PDB entry 3L72 | X-ray diffraction, 3.06 A resolution | chains A and E of the 20 polymer chains in the assembly

[Chain A]
Molecule: Mitochondrial ubiquinol-cytochrome-C reductase complex core protein I
Organism: Gallus gallus
Notes: EC 1.10.2.2
UniProt: D0VX31 (D0VX31_CHICK); residue numbers follow UniProt; this construct covers 1-446
Sequence (446 residues; numbered 1 to 446; the number before each row is that of its first residue):
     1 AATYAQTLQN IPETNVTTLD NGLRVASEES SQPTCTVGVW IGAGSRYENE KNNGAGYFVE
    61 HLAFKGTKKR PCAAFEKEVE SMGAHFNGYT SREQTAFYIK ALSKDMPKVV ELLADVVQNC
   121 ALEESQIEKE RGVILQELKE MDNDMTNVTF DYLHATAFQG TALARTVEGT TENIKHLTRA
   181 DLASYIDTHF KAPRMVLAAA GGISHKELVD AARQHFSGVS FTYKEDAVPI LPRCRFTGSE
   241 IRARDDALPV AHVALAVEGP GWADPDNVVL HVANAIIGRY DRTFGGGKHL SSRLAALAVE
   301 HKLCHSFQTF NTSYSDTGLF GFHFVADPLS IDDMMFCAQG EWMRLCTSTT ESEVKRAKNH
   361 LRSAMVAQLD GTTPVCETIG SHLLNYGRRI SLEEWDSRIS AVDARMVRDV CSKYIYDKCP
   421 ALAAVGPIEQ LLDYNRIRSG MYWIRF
Unresolved in the structure: 445-446

[Chain E]
Molecule: Cytochrome B-C1 complex subunit 5, rieske ironsulfur protein, mitochondrial
Organism: Gallus gallus
Notes: EC 1.10.2.2
UniProt: Q5ZLR5 (UCRI_CHICK); residues 1-196 here correspond to UniProt positions 77-272 (UniProt number = residue number + 76)
Sequence (196 residues; each row starts with the number of its first residue):
     1 VHNDVTVPDF SAYRREDVMD ATTSSQTSSE DRKGFSYLVT ATACVATAYA AKNVVTQFIS
    61 SLSASADVLA LSKIEIKLSD IPEGKNVAFK WRGKPLFVRH RTQAEINQEA EVDVSKLRDP
   121 QHDLDRVKKP EWVILVGVCT HLGCVPIANS GDFGGYYCPC HGSHYDASGR IRKGPAPYNL
   181 EVPTYQFVGD DLVVVG
Disulfide bonds: Cys144-Cys160
Bound ions: 2Fe-2S cluster Fe: Cys139, His141, Cys158, His161
Residues lining bound ligands: 2Fe-2S cluster (FES): Cys139, His141, Leu142, Gly143, Cys144, Cys158, Cys160, His161, Gly162, Ser163, Pro175

[Chain A / chain E interface]
Pairs across the interface (38):
  Leu138(A) - Asn3(E)
  Asp142(A) - Val1(E)
  Asp142(A) - His2(E)  salt bridge
  Val148(A) - His2(E)
  Asp151(A) - His2(E)  salt bridge
  Tyr152(A) - His2(E)
  Tyr152(A) - Val5(E)
  Ala155(A) - Val7(E)
  Thr156(A) - Val7(E)
  Gln159(A) - Val7(E)
  Gln159(A) - Phe10(E)
  Gln159(A) - Arg14(E)  hydrogen bond
  Gly160(A) - Ala21(E)
  Thr161(A) - Ala21(E)
  Thr166(A) - Asn3(E)
  Glu168(A) - Asn3(E)
  Gly169(A) - Asn3(E)
  Thr170(A) - Asp4(E)
  Thr171(A) - Val1(E)
  Thr171(A) - Asp4(E)  hydrogen bond
  Arg233(A) - Ala21(E)
  Arg233(A) - Thr22(E)
  Arg233(A) - Ser24(E)
  Arg235(A) - Arg14(E)
  Arg235(A) - Val18(E)  hydrogen bond (side chain-backbone)
  Arg235(A) - Met19(E)
  Arg235(A) - Asp20(E)
  Arg235(A) - Ala21(E)
  Arg235(A) - Thr23(E)
  Phe236(A) - Ser25(E)  hydrogen bond (backbone-side chain)
  Thr237(A) - Arg14(E)  hydrogen bond
  Glu258(A) - Gln26(E)
  Asp417(A) - Lys33(E)  hydrogen bond (backbone-side chain)
  Asp417(A) - Tyr37(E)  hydrogen bond
  Lys418(A) - Gln26(E)  hydrogen bond
  Lys418(A) - Lys33(E)
  Arg438(A) - Lys33(E)
  Arg438(A) - Tyr37(E)
Other interface residues (no listed pair), chain A (26 interface residues in all): Cys234, Ile241, Tyr442
Other interface residues (no listed pair), chain E (20 interface residues in all): Pro8

[In short]
Chain A and chain E form an interface of 26 and 20 residues respectively; the contacts include 8 hydrogen
bonds and 2 salt bridges. Polar pairs include Asp142(A)-His2(E), Asp151(A)-His2(E) and Gln159(A)-Arg14(E).
Bound to chain E: 2Fe-2S cluster.
Here chain A is Mitochondrial ubiquinol-cytochrome-C reductase complex core protein I and chain E is
Cytochrome B-C1 complex subunit 5, rieske ironsulfur protein, mitochondrial, both from Gallus gallus. Entry
3L72 (Chicken cytochrome BC1 complex with kresoxim-I-dimethyl bound) was determined by X-ray diffraction.
